PDB entry 4DUY | X-ray diffraction, 3.39 A resolution | chains A and J of the 21 polymer chains in the assembly

[Chain A]
Molecule: 16S rRNA
Source organism: Thermus thermophilus
Sequence (1522 nucleotides; each row starts with the number of its first residue; note: 42 numbers in that range are skipped by the numbering (no residue carries them; nothing is unmodelled there); a row labelled like 190A-190L holds insertion residues (190A, then the next letters in order); numbering starts at 0):
     0 UUUGUUGGAGAGUCUGAUCCUGGCUCAGGGUGAACGCUGGCGGCGUGCCU
    50 AAGACAUGCAAGUCGUGCGGG
    73 CCGCGGGGUUUU
    88 ACUCCG
    95 UGGUC
   101 AGCGGCGGACGGGUGAGUAACGCGUGGGU
  129A G
   130 ACCUACCCGGAAGAGGGGGACAACCCGGGGAAACUCGGGCUAAUCCCCCA
   180 UGUGGACCCGC
190A-190L CCCUUGGGGUGU
   191 GUCCAAAGGGCUUU
   216 GCCCGCUUCCGGAUGGGCCCGCGUCCCAUCAGCUAGUUGGUGGGGUAAUG
   266 GCCCACCAAGGCGACGACGGGUAGCCGGUCUGAGAGGAUGGCCGGCCACA
   316 GGGGCACUGAGACACGGGCCCCACUCCUACGGGAGGCAGCAGUUAGGAAU
   366 CUUCCGCAAUGGGCGCAAGCCUGACGGAGCGACGCCGCUUGGAGGAAGAA
   416 GCCCUUCGGGGUGUAAACUCCUGAA
   442 CCCGGGACGAAACCCCCGACGA
   474 GGGGACUGACGGUACCGGG
   494 GUAAUAGCGCCGGCCAACUCCGUGCCAGCAGCCGCGGUAAUACGGAGGGC
   544 GCGAGCGUUACCCGGAUUCACUGGGCGUAAAGGGCGUGUAGGCGGCCUGG
   594 GGCGUCCCAUGUGAAAGACCACGGCUCAACCGUGGGGGAGCGUGGGAUAC
   644 GCUCAGGCUAGACGGUGGGAGAGGGUGGUGGAAUUCCCGGAGUAGCGGUG
   694 AAAUGCGCAGAUACCGGGAGGAACGCCGAUGGCGAAGGCAGCCACCUGGU
   744 CCACCCGUGACGCUGAGGCGCGAAAGCGUGGGGAGCAAACCGGAUUAGAU
   794 ACCCGGGUAGUCCACGCCCUAAACGAUGCGCGCUAGGUCUCUGGGUCU
   848 CCUGGGGGCCGAAGCUAACGCGUUAAGCGCGCCGCCUGGGGAGUACGGCC
   898 GCAAGGCUGAAACUCAAAGGAAUUGACGGGGGCCCGCACAAGCGGUGGAG
   948 CAUGUGGUUUAAUUCGAAGXAACGCGAAGAACCUUACCAGGCCUUGACAU
   998 GCUAGG
 1003A G
  1004 AACCCGGGUGAAAGCCUGGGGUGCCCC
1030A-1030D GCGA
  1031 GGGGAGCCCUAGCACAGGUGCUGCAUGGCCGUCGUCAGCUCGUGCCGUGA
  1081 GGUGUUGGGUUAAGUCCCGCAACGAGCGCAACCCCCGCCGUUAGUUGCCA
  1131 GCGGUUCGGCCGGGCACUCUAACGGGACUGCCCGCGAAA
  1171 GCGGGAGGAAGGAGGGGACGACGUCUGGUCAGCAUGGCCCUUACGGCCUG
  1221 GGCGACACACGUGCUACAAUGCCCACUACAAAGCGAUGCCACCCGGCAAC
  1271 GGGGAGCUAAUCGCAAAAAGGUGGGCCCAGUUCGGAUUGGGGUCUGCAAC
  1321 CCGACCCCAUGAAGCCGGAAUCGCUAGUAAUCGCGGAUCAG
 1361A C
  1362 CAUGCCGCGGUGAAUACGUUCCCGGGCCUUGUACACACXGCCXGUXACGC
  1412 CAUGGGAGCGGGCUCUACCCGAAGUCGCCGGG
  1446 AGCCUACGGG
  1459 CAGGCGCCGAGGGUAGGGCCCGUGACUGGGGCGAAGUCGUAACAAGGUAG
  1509 CUGUACCGGAAGGUGCGGCUGGAUCCACUCCUUUCU
Unresolved in the structure: 0-4, 1534-1538
Construct notes: engineered mutation C13 (U659 in M26923.1); conflict C1534 (A2157 in M26923.1), A1535 (C2158 in M26923.1)
Modified residues: PSU (pseudouridine-5'-monophosphate) at position 516, 7MG (7N-methyl-8-hydroguanosine-5'-monophosphate) at position 527, M2G (N2-dimethylguanosine-5'-monophosphate) at position 966, 5MC (5-methylcytidine-5'-monophosphate) at position 967, 2MG (2N-methylguanosine-5'-monophosphate) at position 1207, 5MC (5-methylcytidine-5'-monophosphate) at position 1400, 4OC (4n,o2'-methylcytidine-5'-monophosphate) at position 1402, 5MC (5-methylcytidine-5'-monophosphate) at position 1404, 5MC (5-methylcytidine-5'-monophosphate) at position 1407, UR3 (3-methyluridine-5'-monophoshate) at position 1498, MA6 (6N-dimethyladenosine-5'-monophoshate) at position 1518, MA6 (6N-dimethyladenosine-5'-monophoshate) at position 1519, PSU (pseudouridine-5'-monophosphate) at position 1540, PSU (pseudouridine-5'-monophosphate) at position 1541
Ion coordination: Mg2+ site 1 near U5 (its only coordinating residue here); Mg2+ site 2 near U12 (its only coordinating residue here); Mg2+ site 3 near U14 (its only coordinating residue here); Mg2+ site 4 near G21 (its only coordinating residue here); Mg2+ site 5: C58, U387; Mg2+ site 6: A59, U387; Mg2+ site 7: G61, G105; Mg2+ site 8 near G70 (its only coordinating residue here); Mg2+ site 9 near U83 (its only coordinating residue here); Mg2+ site 10: G107, G324; Mg2+ site 11 near A109 (its only coordinating residue here); Mg2+ site 12 near G111 (its only coordinating residue here); 94 more Mg2+ sites not listed

[Chain J]
Molecule: ribosomal protein S10
Source organism: Thermus thermophilus
UniProt: Q5SHN7 (RS10_THET8); numbering as in UniProt (aligned over 1-105)
Sequence (105 residues; row label = number of the first residue in the row):
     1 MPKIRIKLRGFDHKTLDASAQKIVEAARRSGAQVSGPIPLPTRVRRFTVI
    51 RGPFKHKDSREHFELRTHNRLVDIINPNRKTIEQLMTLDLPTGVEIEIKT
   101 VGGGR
Unresolved in the structure: 1-2, 101-105

[Interface between chain A and chain J]
Contacting residue pairs (72; chain A residue first):
  G963(A) / Phe-54(J)  sugar contact
  A964(A) / Phe-54(J)  sugar contact
  A964(A) / Lys-55(J)  sugar contact
  A969(A) / Lys-55(J)  salt bridge to the phosphate
  C970(A) / Lys-57(J)  salt bridge to the phosphate
  G971(A) / Lys-57(J)  salt bridge to the phosphate
  C972(A) / Lys-55(J)  sugar contact
  C972(A) / Lys-57(J)  salt bridge to the phosphate
  G973(A) / Phe-54(J)  sugar contact
  G973(A) / Lys-55(J)  hydrogen bond to the sugar
  A975(A) / Thr-48(J)  base contact
  A975(A) / Arg-60(J)  hydrogen bond to the base
  G1058(A) / Pro-53(J)  base contact
  C1059(A) / Arg-51(J)  sugar contact
  C1059(A) / Gly-52(J)  sugar contact
  C1059(A) / Pro-53(J)  base contact
  C1060(A) / Arg-51(J)  sugar contact
  C1060(A) / Gly-52(J)  sugar contact
  C1060(A) / His-56(J)  hydrogen bond to the sugar
  G1061(A) / His-56(J)  hydrogen bond to the sugar
  G1061(A) / Ser-59(J)  phosphate contact
  A1123(A) / Ser-35(J)  phosphate contact
  A1123(A) / Pro-37(J)  hydrogen bond to the sugar
  A1123(A) / Ile-38(J)  hydrogen bond to the sugar
  A1123(A) / Pro-39(J)  base contact
  G1124(A) / Gln-33(J)  phosphate contact
  G1124(A) / Val-34(J)  phosphate contact
  G1124(A) / Ser-35(J)  sugar contact
  G1124(A) / Ile-38(J)  sugar contact
  U1125(A) / Arg-5(J)  hydrogen bond to the base
  U1125(A) / Leu-71(J)  base contact
  U1125(A) / Asp-73(J)  base contact
  U1150(A) / Pro-39(J)  hydrogen bond to the sugar
  U1150(A) / Leu-40(J)  sugar contact
  U1150(A) / Pro-41(J)  sugar contact
  A1151(A) / Pro-39(J)  sugar contact
  A1151(A) / Leu-40(J)  sugar contact
  A1151(A) / Pro-41(J)  phosphate contact
  A1151(A) / Thr-42(J)  hydrogen bond to the phosphate
  A1151(A) / Arg-70(J)  phosphate contact
  A1152(A) / His-13(J)  phosphate contact
  A1152(A) / Asp-17(J)  hydrogen bond to the sugar
  A1152(A) / Thr-42(J)  phosphate contact
  A1152(A) / His-68(J)  phosphate contact
  A1152(A) / Arg-70(J)  salt bridge to the phosphate
  C1153(A) / His-13(J)  salt bridge to the phosphate
  C1189(A) / Arg-51(J)  salt bridge to the phosphate
  G1197(A) / His-56(J)  base contact
  G1198(A) / Phe-54(J)  sugar contact
  G1198(A) / Lys-55(J)  sugar contact
  U1199(A) / Phe-54(J)  sugar contact
  G1202(A) / Pro-53(J)  base contact
  G1253(A) / Val-44(J)  phosphate contact
  C1254(A) / Arg-43(J)  base contact
  C1254(A) / Val-44(J)  phosphate contact
  C1254(A) / Arg-45(J)  phosphate contact
  G1255(A) / Arg-43(J)  hydrogen bond to the base
  U1278(A) / Glu-97(J)  base contact
  U1278(A) / Lys-99(J)  hydrogen bond to the base
  A1279(A) / Arg-9(J)  salt bridge to the phosphate
  A1279(A) / Arg-43(J)  base contact
  A1280(A) / Lys-7(J)  salt bridge to the phosphate
  A1280(A) / Leu-40(J)  sugar contact
  A1280(A) / Pro-41(J)  sugar contact
  U1281(A) / Arg-5(J)  hydrogen bond to the base
  U1281(A) / Lys-7(J)  hydrogen bond to the base
  C1366(A) / Arg-60(J)  hydrogen bond to the sugar
  C1367(A) / Thr-48(J)  hydrogen bond to the sugar
  C1367(A) / Arg-60(J)  salt bridge to the phosphate
  C1367(A) / His-62(J)  phosphate contact
  G1368(A) / Arg-46(J)  hydrogen bond to the sugar
  G1368(A) / His-62(J)  salt bridge to the phosphate
Also at the interface, not in a pair above, chain A (35 interface residues in all): A1201
Also at the interface, not in a pair above, chain J (38 interface residues in all): Gly-36, Asp-58, Glu-61

[Overview]
35 residues of chain A face 38 of chain J across their interface; the contacts include 17 hydrogen bonds and
11 salt bridges. Polar contacts include A975(A)/Arg-60(J), U1125(A)/Arg-5(J) and G1255(A)/Arg-43(J). C58(A)
and U387(A) coordinate Mg2+ site 5. A59(A) and U387(A) form the Mg2+ site 6.
Chain A is 16S rRNA and chain J is ribosomal protein S10, both from Thermus thermophilus; the structure,
Crystal structure of the Thermus thermophilus 30S ribosomal subunit with a 16S rRNA mutation, U13C, was
determined by X-ray diffraction.
